2FY2 - chain A; structure by X-ray diffraction, 2.25 A resolution.

Chain A:
Name: Choline O-acetyltransferase
From: Homo sapiens
Notes: EC 2.3.1.6
Reference sequence: P28329 (CLAT_HUMAN); residues 2-615 here correspond to UniProt positions 120-733 (UniProt number = residue number + 118)
Sequence (612 residues; row label = number of the first residue in the row; note: 3 numbers in that range are skipped by the numbering (no residue carries them; nothing is unmodelled there)):
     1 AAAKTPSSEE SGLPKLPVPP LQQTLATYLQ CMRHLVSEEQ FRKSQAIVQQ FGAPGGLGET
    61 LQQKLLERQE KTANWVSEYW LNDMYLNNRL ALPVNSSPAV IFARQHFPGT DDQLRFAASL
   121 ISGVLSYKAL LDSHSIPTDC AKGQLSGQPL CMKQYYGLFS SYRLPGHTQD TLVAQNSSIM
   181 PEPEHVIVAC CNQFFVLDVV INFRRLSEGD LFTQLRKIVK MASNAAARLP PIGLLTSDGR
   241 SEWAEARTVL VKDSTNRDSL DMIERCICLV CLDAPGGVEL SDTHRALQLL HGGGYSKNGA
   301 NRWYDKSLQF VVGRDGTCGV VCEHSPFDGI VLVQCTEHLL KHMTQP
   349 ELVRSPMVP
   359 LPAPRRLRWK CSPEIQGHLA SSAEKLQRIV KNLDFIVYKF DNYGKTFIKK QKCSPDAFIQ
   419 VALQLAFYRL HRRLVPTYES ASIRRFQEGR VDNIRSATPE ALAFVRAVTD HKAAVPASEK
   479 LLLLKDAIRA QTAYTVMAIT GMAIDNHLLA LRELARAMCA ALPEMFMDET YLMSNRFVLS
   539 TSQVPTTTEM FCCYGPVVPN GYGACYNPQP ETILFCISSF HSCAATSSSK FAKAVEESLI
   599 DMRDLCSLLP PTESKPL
Unresolved in the structure: 1-7, 139-146, 176-179, 608-615
Sequence notes: cloning artifact (1); engineered mutation Ala225 (Glu343 in P28329), Ala226 (Asp344 in P28329), Ala227 (Glu345 in P28329), Ala518 (Lys636 in P28329), Ala519 (Glu637 in P28329), Ala582 (Lys700 in P28329), Ala583 (Glu701 in P28329)
Curated features (UniProtKB/Swiss-Prot):
  - active site: His324 (Proton acceptor)
  - binding site (CoA): Gly402 to Asp414, Ser440, Gln541
  - modified residue: Ser7 (Phosphoserine)

Overview:
UniProt lists active-site residue His324 and 15 CoA-binding residues.
Chain A is Choline O-acetyltransferase (Homo sapiens); the structure, Structures of ligand bound human choline
acetyltransferase provide insight into regulation of acetylcholine synthesis, was determined by X-ray
diffraction together with 2FY3, 2FY4 and 2FY5 from the same study.
